7U81 - chains A and T of the 3 polymer chains in the assembly; structure by X-ray diffraction, 1.60 A resolution.

# Chain A
Protein: DNA polymerase eta
From: Homo sapiens
Notes: EC 2.7.7.7
UniProtKB: Q9Y253 (POLH_HUMAN); residue numbers follow UniProt; this construct covers 1-432
Amino-acid sequence (435 residues; row label = number of the first residue in the row; numbers below 1 keep their minus sign (Gly-2 is residue -2)):
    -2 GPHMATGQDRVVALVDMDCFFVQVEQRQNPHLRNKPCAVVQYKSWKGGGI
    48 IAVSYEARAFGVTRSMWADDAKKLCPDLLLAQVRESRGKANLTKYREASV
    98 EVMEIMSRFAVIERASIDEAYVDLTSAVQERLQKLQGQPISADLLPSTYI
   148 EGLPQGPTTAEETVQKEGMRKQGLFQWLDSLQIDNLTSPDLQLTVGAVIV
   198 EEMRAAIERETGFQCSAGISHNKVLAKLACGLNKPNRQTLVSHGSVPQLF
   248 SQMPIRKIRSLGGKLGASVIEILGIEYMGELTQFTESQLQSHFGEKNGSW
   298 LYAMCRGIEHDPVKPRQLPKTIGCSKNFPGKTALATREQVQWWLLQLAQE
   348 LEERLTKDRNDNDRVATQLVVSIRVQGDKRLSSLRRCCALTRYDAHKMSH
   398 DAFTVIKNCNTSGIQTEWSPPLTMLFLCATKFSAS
Not modelled in the structure: 155-159
Sequence notes: expression tag (-2 to 0)
Ion coordination: Mn2+ site 1: Asp13, Asp115, Glu116 (together with XG4) (shared with 1 residue of chain P); Mn2+ site 2: Asp13, Met14 (together with XG4)
Ligand contacts: XG4 (2'-deoxy-5'-O-[(R)-hydroxy{[(R)-hydroxy(phosphonooxy)phosphoryl]amino}phosphoryl]guanosine): Asp13, Met14, Asp15, Cys16, Phe17, Phe18, Gln38, Ile48, Ala49, Tyr52, Arg55, Arg61, Leu89, Ile114, Asp115, Glu116, Lys231
Swiss-Prot annotation at these positions:
  - binding site (Mg(2+)): Asp13, Met14, Asp115, Glu116
  - binding site (Mn(2+)): Asp13, Met14, Asp115, Glu116
  - binding site (a 2'-deoxyribonucleoside 5'-triphosphate): Arg61
  - natural variant: Val37 (deletion: In XPV), Leu75 (deletion: In XPV), Arg93 (R93P: In XPV), Arg111 (R111H: In XPV), Thr122 (T122P: In XPV), Gly153 (G153D: In a breast cancer sample), Thr191 (T191P: In XPV), Gly263 (G263V: In XPV), Val266 (V266D: In XPV), Gly295 (G295R: In XPV), Arg361 (R361S: In XPV)
  - mutagenesis: Tyr52 (Y52A/F: Reduces DNA polymerase activity; Y52E: Reduces DNA polymerase activity. Increases fidelity of replication and reduces translesion bypass), Arg61 (R61A: Reduces enzymatic activity by two-thirds), Ser62 (S62G: Increased DNA polymerase activity and translesion bypass compared to wild-type), Ala68 (A68S/V: Severe reduction in thymine dimer translesion bypass), Asn324 to Pro326 (Reduces binding to chromatin and to monoubiquitinated PCNA. Abolishes binding to monoubiquitinated PCNA; when associated with 705-E--H-713 Del)

# Chain T
Molecule: 12-nt DNA strand
Sequence (12 nucleotides; numbered 1 to 12; the number before each row is that of its first residue):
     1 CATTATGACGCT
Ligand contacts: XG4 (2'-deoxy-5'-O-[(R)-hydroxy{[(R)-hydroxy(phosphonooxy)phosphoryl]amino}phosphoryl]guanosine): DT3, DT4, DA5

# Interface between chain A and chain T
Residue-residue contacts (43; chain A residue first):
  Gln38(A) with DT4(T), hydrogen bond to the base; DA5(T), sugar contact
  Tyr39(A) with DT4(T), phosphate contact; DA5(T), hydrogen bond to the phosphate
  Trp42(A) with DA2(T), stacking on the base
  Arg61(A) with DT3(T), hydrogen bond to the base; DT4(T), hydrogen bond to the base
  Ser62(A) with DT3(T), hydrogen bond to the base
  Trp64(A) with DT3(T), sugar contact
  Lys86(A) with DT6(T), salt bridge to the phosphate
  Ala87(A) with DA5(T), sugar contact
  Leu89(A) with DA5(T), phosphate contact; DT6(T), phosphate contact
  Arg93(A) with DT6(T), salt bridge to the phosphate; DG7(T), salt bridge to the phosphate
  Glu110(A) with DC9(T), phosphate contact
  Lys293(A) with DG10(T), salt bridge to the phosphate
  Lys311(A) with DC9(T), phosphate contact
  Arg313(A) with DA8(T), salt bridge to the phosphate
  Pro316(A) with DA8(T), phosphate contact
  Lys317(A) with DA8(T), hydrogen bond to the phosphate; DC9(T), salt bridge to the phosphate
  Thr318(A) with DG7(T), sugar contact; DA8(T), hydrogen bond to the phosphate
  Ile319(A) with DG7(T), phosphate contact
  Gly320(A) with DT6(T), sugar contact; DG7(T), hydrogen bond to the phosphate
  Cys321(A) with DT6(T), phosphate contact
  Ser322(A) with DA5(T), sugar contact; DT6(T), hydrogen bond to the phosphate
  Lys323(A) with DA5(T), salt bridge to the phosphate
  Asn324(A) with DT4(T), hydrogen bond to the phosphate; DA5(T), hydrogen bond to the phosphate
  Pro326(A) with DC1(T), phosphate contact; DA2(T), phosphate contact; DT4(T), phosphate contact
  Gly327(A) with DC1(T), hydrogen bond to the phosphate; DA2(T), phosphate contact
  Thr329(A) with DA2(T), base contact
  Arg351(A) with DT6(T), salt bridge to the phosphate; DG7(T), salt bridge to the phosphate
  Leu378(A) with DT6(T), base contact
  Phe423(A) with DT6(T), base contact
Also at the interface, not in a pair above, chain A (33 interface residues in all): Gly46, Ile48, Arg111, Glu347
Also at the interface, not in a pair above, chain T (11 interface residues in all): DC11

# In short
The interface between chain A and chain T involves 33 residues on one side and 11 on the other; the contacts
include 12 hydrogen bonds, 9 salt bridges and 1 aromatic stacking contact. Among the polar pairs are
Gln38(A)-DT4(T), Arg61(A)-DT3(T) and Arg61(A)-DT4(T).
Chain A is DNA polymerase eta (Homo sapiens) and chain T is a 12-nt DNA strand; the structure, Human DNA
polymerase eta-DNA-dGMPNPP ternary mismatch complex in 0.5 mM Mn2+ for 600s, was determined by X-ray
diffraction, deposited together with 7U72, 7U73, 7U74, 7U75, 7U76, 7U77 and 26 further entries.
